PDB entry 3J27 | electron microscopy, 3.60 A resolution | chains A and E of the 6 polymer chains in the assembly

[Chain A (and E)]
Molecule: Envelope protein E
Source organism: Dengue virus 2
Notes: chain E of this document is another copy of the same molecule, construct and numbering; everything in this record applies to it too
UniProt: P14340 (POLG_DEN2N); residues 1-495 here correspond to UniProt positions 281-775 (UniProt number = residue number + 280)
Sequence (495 residues; row label = number of the first residue in the row):
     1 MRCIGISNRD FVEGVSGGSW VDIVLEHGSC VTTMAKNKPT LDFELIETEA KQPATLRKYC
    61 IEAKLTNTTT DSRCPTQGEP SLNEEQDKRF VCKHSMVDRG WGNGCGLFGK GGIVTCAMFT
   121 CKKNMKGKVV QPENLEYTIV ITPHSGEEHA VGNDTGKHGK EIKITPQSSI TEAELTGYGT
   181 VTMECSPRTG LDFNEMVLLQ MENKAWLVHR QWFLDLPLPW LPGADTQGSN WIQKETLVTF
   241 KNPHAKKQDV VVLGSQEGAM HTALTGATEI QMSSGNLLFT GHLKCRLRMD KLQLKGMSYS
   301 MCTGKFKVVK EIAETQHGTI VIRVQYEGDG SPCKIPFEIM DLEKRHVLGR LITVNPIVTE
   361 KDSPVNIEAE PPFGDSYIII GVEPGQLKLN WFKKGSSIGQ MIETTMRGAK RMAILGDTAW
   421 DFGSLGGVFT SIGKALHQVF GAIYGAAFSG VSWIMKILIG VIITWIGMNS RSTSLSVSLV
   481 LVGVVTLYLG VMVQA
Curated features (UniProtKB/Swiss-Prot):
  - region: Asp-98 to Gly-111 (Fusion peptide)
  - site: Ala-495 (Cleavage)
  - glycosylation (N-linked (GlcNAc...) asparagine): Asn-67, Asn-153
Covalently attached groups: N-acetylglucosamine (NAG) linked to Asn-67, Asn-153
From the paper describing this entry:
  - post-translational modification sites: Asn-67, Asn-153
  - binding site for N-acetylglucosamine: Asn-67, Asn-153
  - self-association interface (contacts with another copy of this molecule); pairs are residue here / residue on that copy: His-244/His-27
  - conformationally variable residues (domain motion): Val-197 to Val-208 (proposed by the authors, not directly observed)

[Chain A / chain E interface]
Contacting residue pairs - 11 pairs, chain A then chain E:
  Trp-20(A) with Glu-343(E)
  Glu-133(A) with Glu-311(E)
  Ser-169(A) with Lys-388(E); Leu-389(E)
  Ile-170(A) with Lys-388(E)
  Cys-185(A) with Tyr-377(E)
  Arg-188(A) with Asn-390(E), hydrogen bond (side chain-backbone); Trp-391(E); Phe-392(E)
  Glu-195(A) with Lys-394(E), salt bridge
  Arg-288(A) with Glu-343(E), salt bridge
Interface residues without a listed pair, chain A (13 interface residues in all): Ser-168, Ser-186, Pro-187, Thr-189, Arg-286
Interface residues without a listed pair, chain E (10 interface residues in all): Leu-342

[Summary]
13 residues of chain A face 10 of chain E across their interface; the contacts include 1 hydrogen bond and 2
salt bridges. Polar pairs include Glu-195(A)/Lys-394(E), Arg-288(A)/Glu-343(E) and Arg-188(A)/Asn-390(E). From
the paper: a binding site for N-acetylglucosamine at Asn-67(A) and Asn-153(A); modification sites Asn-67(A)
and Asn-153(A).
Chain A and chain E are both Envelope protein E (Dengue virus 2); the structure, CryoEM structure of Dengue
virus, was determined by electron microscopy together with 3J2P from the same study.
